7R3B - chains B and D of the 4 polymer chains in the assembly; structure by X-ray diffraction, 2.82 A resolution.

# Chain B (and D)
Name: S-adenosylmethionine synthase
From: Lactiplantibacillus plantarum
Notes: EC 2.5.1.6; chain D of this document is another copy of the same molecule, construct and numbering; everything in this record applies to it too
Reference sequence: A0A0G9F5E5 (A0A0G9F5E5_LACPN); numbering as in UniProt (aligned over 1-395)
Sequence (401 residues; each row starts with the number of its first residue):
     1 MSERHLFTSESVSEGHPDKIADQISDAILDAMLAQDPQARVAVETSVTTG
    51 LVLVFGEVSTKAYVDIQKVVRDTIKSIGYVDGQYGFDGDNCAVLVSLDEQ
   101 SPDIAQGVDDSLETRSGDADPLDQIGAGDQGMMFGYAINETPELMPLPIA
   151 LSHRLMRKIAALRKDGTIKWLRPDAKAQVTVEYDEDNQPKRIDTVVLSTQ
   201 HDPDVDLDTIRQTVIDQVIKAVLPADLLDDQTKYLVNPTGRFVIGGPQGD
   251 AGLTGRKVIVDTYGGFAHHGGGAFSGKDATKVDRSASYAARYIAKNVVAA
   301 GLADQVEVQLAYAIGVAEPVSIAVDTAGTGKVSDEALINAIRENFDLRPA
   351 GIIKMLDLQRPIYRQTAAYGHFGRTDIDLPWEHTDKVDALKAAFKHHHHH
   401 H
Not modelled in the structure: 1-2, 100-128, 394-401 (chain D: 1-3, 102-124, 396-401)
Differences from the reference sequence: expression tag (396-401)
Ion coordination: K+: Glu44 (together with (diphosphono)aminophosphonic acid) (shared with 2 residues of chain A)
Small-molecule neighbours:
  - (diphosphono)aminophosphonic acid (PPK), molecule 1: Glu10, His16, Asp18, Lys176, Asp250, Ala251, Gly252, Arg256, Lys257
  - (diphosphono)aminophosphonic acid (PPK), molecule 2: Gly271, Gly272, Ala273, Lys277, Asp283

# How chain B and chain D interact
Residue-residue contacts - 26 pairs, chain B then chain D:
  Thr49(B) - Arg71(D)
  Thr49(B) - Asp89(D)
  Thr49(B) - Asn90(D)
  Thr49(B) - Cys91(D)
  Thr49(B) - Ala92(D)  hydrogen bond (backbone-backbone)
  Gly50(B) - Gly50(D)
  Gly50(B) - Asn90(D)  hydrogen bond (backbone-backbone)
  Gly50(B) - Ala92(D)
  Leu51(B) - Ala92(D)  hydrophobic
  Leu51(B) - Leu94(D)  hydrophobic
  Gly82(B) - Gly82(D)
  Gln83(B) - Gln83(D)
  Gly85(B) - Asn90(D)
  Asp89(B) - Thr49(D)
  Asn90(B) - Thr49(D)
  Asn90(B) - Gly50(D)
  Asn90(B) - Gly85(D)
  Asn90(B) - Ile244(D)
  Asn90(B) - Gln248(D)  hydrogen bond
  Cys91(B) - Thr49(D)
  Ala92(B) - Thr49(D)
  Ala92(B) - Gly50(D)
  Ala92(B) - Leu51(D)  hydrophobic
  Leu94(B) - Leu51(D)  hydrophobic
  Leu94(B) - Leu94(D)  hydrophobic
  Gln248(B) - Asn90(D)  hydrogen bond
Other interface residues (no listed pair), chain B (13 interface residues in all): Arg71

# In short
13 residues of chain B face 14 of chain D across their interface, with 4 hydrogen bonds. Polar contacts
include Asn90(B)-Gln248(D), Thr49(B)-Ala92(D) and Gly50(B)-Asn90(D). Chain B binds
(diphosphono)aminophosphonic acid.
Both chains are S-adenosylmethionine synthase (Lactiplantibacillus plantarum). Entry 7R3B
(S-adenosylmethionine synthetase from Lactobacillus plantarum complexed with AMPPNP, methionine and SAM) was
determined by X-ray diffraction, deposited together with 7R2W.
